PDB entry 7B2C | X-ray diffraction, 1.80 A resolution | chains B and C of the 6 polymer chains in the assembly

[Chain B]
Molecule: Ethyl-Coenzyme M reductase beta subunit
Source organism: Candidatus Ethanoperedens thermophilum
Notes: EC 2.8.4.1; engineered mutation(s): wild-type
Sequence (467 residues; row label = number of the first residue in the row):
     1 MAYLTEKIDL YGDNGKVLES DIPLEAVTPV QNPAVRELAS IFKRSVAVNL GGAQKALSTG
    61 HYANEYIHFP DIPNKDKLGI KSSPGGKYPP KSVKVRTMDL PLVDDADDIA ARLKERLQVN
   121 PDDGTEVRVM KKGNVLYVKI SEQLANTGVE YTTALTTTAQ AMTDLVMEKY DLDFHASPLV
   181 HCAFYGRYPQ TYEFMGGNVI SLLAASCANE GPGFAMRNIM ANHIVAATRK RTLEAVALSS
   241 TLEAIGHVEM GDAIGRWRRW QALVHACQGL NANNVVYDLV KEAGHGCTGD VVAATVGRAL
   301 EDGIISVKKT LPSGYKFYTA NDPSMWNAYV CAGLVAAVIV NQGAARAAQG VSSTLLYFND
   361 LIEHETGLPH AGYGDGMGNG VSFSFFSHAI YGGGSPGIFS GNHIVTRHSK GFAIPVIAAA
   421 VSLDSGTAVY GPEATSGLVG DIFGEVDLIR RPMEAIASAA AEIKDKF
Not modelled in the structure: 1
Ion coordination: K+ site 1: Glu-115, Gln-118; K+ site 2: Asn-146 (shared with 1 residue of chain E); K+ site 3: Ser-201, Leu-203; K+ site 4 near Ser-324 (its only coordinating residue here)
Residues lining bound ligands:
  - 1-thioethanesulfonic acid (COM): Phe-385, Ala-389, Tyr-391
  - Coenzyme B (TP7): Phe-385, Phe-386, Tyr-391, Gly-392, Gly-393, His-403, Ile-404, Val-405
  - Dimethylated-F430 cofactor (USN): Ala-389, Ile-390, Tyr-391
  - xenon (XE), molecule 1: Ile-8, Cys-267, Ala-272, Asn-273, Met-325
  - xenon (XE), molecule 2: Phe-42, Leu-202, Ile-219, His-223, Ile-224, Ala-227, Leu-238, Ile-449
  - xenon (XE), molecule 3: Gly-426, Thr-427, Ala-428, Val-429

[Chain C]
Molecule: Ethyl-Coenzyme M reductase gamma subunit
Source organism: Candidatus Ethanoperedens thermophilum
Notes: EC 2.8.4.1; engineered mutation(s): wild-type
Sequence (266 residues; row label = number of the first residue in the row):
     1 MVYQRQFLPA DDRVTKNRKK VVDPSVKLEK IRTLSDKDFL TLIGHRHLGE AYRSVNPPLA
    61 EIGEPEDPIR ELVPPTEGAK AGDRVCTIIM TDSVYNPPIA HYTRAWMYHN RFRGIDNGVY
   121 SGRVTLEMRE RDLEEACRTL FETEICDASR DQVRQYTCTG HSCRLDPDGM MFDPIERCIM
   181 SGGNVVYQKD SFGNPVDTPI NMGKPLSEEE LIERTVVYRT DRGEPMTREG DPGAPDEEVR
   241 EALQWSRRIQ WLRMLGNMVP DKIKGM
Not modelled in the structure: 1
Ion coordination: Na+: Ser-35 (shared with 1 residue of chain F); K+: Glu-237, Val-239
Residues lining bound ligands:
  - Dimethylated-F430 cofactor (USN): Tyr-120, Ser-121, Gly-122, Arg-123, Tyr-156, Thr-157, Cys-158, Thr-159, His-161, Ser-162
  - UWT ((2R)-2-[(2S)-2-[(2S)-2-oxidanylpropoxy]propoxy]propan-1-ol): Arg-248, Trp-251, Leu-252, Met-266
  - xenon (XE), molecule 1: Asp-12, Arg-13, Val-14, Tyr-218, Glu-224, Arg-240
  - xenon (XE), molecule 2: Leu-42, Met-90, Phe-141, Cys-146, Val-153, Tyr-187, Met-202
  - xenon (XE), molecule 3: Trp-245, Ile-249, Arg-253

[How chain B and chain C interact]
Residue-residue contacts (154):
  Asp-13(B) with Pro-68(C)
  Asn-14(B) with Pro-68(C)
  Lys-230(B) with Pro-65(C); Asp-67(C); Arg-70(C), hydrogen bond (backbone-side chain)
  Arg-231(B) with Glu-66(C); Pro-68(C)
  Thr-232(B) with Asp-67(C), hydrogen bond; Ile-69(C); Arg-70(C)
  Arg-256(B) with Val-259(C)
  Trp-257(B) with Gly-256(C); Asn-257(C); Met-258(C); Pro-260(C), hydrophobic
  Trp-260(B) with Pro-260(C)
  Tyr-277(B) with Ile-69(C), hydrophobic; Leu-72(C), hydrophobic
  Val-280(B) with Ile-69(C), hydrophobic; Leu-72(C), hydrophobic; Val-73(C), hydrophobic
  Lys-281(B) with Leu-72(C)
  Glu-282(B) with Val-2(C)
  Gly-284(B) with Leu-72(C); Val-73(C); Pro-74(C); Arg-113(C), hydrogen bond (backbone-side chain)
  His-285(B) with Leu-72(C); Pro-74(C); Arg-113(C), hydrogen bond (backbone-side chain)
  Gly-286(B) with Arg-113(C), hydrogen bond (backbone-side chain)
  Cys-287(B) with His-109(C); Asn-110(C); Arg-111(C); Phe-112(C), hydrogen bond (side chain-backbone); Arg-113(C)
  Thr-288(B) with His-109(C), hydrogen bond
  Gly-289(B) with Arg-5(C), hydrogen bond (backbone-side chain); His-109(C), hydrogen bond (backbone-backbone); Asn-110(C)
  Asp-290(B) with Arg-5(C), salt bridge
  Ala-293(B) with Tyr-3(C); Arg-5(C)
  Val-296(B) with Tyr-3(C)
  Gly-297(B) with Tyr-3(C)
  Leu-300(B) with Tyr-3(C), hydrophobic
  Lys-308(B) with Gly-265(C), hydrogen bond (side chain-backbone); Met-266(C)
  Lys-309(B) with Glu-237(C), salt bridge
  Leu-311(B) with Glu-241(C); Gln-244(C)
  Pro-312(B) with Glu-241(C)
  Ser-313(B) with Ala-10(C); Asp-11(C); Glu-241(C), hydrogen bond
  Tyr-315(B) with Gln-6(C); Leu-8(C); Pro-9(C); Glu-241(C); Trp-245(C)
  Lys-316(B) with Gln-6(C), hydrogen bond (backbone-side chain)
  Phe-317(B) with Gln-244(C); Trp-245(C), hydrophobic; Arg-248(C)
  Tyr-318(B) with Tyr-3(C); Gln-6(C); Arg-248(C), hydrogen bond (backbone-side chain)
  Thr-319(B) with Arg-248(C); Gly-265(C), hydrogen bond (side chain-backbone); Met-266(C), hydrogen bond (side chain-backbone)
  Ala-320(B) with Ile-263(C); Lys-264(C); Gly-265(C), hydrogen bond (backbone-backbone)
  Asn-321(B) with Lys-264(C), hydrogen bond (backbone-side chain)
  Pro-323(B) with Pro-260(C); Ile-263(C), hydrophobic; Lys-264(C)
  Ser-324(B) with Pro-260(C)
  Ile-339(B) with Val-73(C)
  Val-340(B) with Val-73(C)
  Asn-341(B) with His-109(C); Gly-114(C), hydrogen bond (side chain-backbone); Ile-115(C), hydrogen bond (side chain-backbone)
  Gln-342(B) with Ile-115(C)
  Gly-343(B) with Val-73(C)
  Ala-344(B) with Val-73(C); Pro-74(C); Pro-75(C); Thr-76(C), hydrogen bond (backbone-backbone); Ala-79(C); Arg-113(C); Gly-114(C)
  Ala-345(B) with Ala-79(C); Gly-114(C); Arg-129(C), hydrogen bond (backbone-side chain)
  Arg-346(B) with Glu-64(C), salt bridge; Arg-70(C); Val-73(C), hydrogen bond (side chain-backbone); Pro-75(C); Arg-129(C), hydrogen bond (backbone-side chain)
  Gln-349(B) with Val-85(C); Asp-116(C), hydrogen bond; Glu-127(C), hydrogen bond
  Gly-350(B) with Ile-115(C); Asp-116(C)
  Ser-353(B) with His-109(C), hydrogen bond; Asp-116(C); Asn-117(C), hydrogen bond (side chain-backbone)
  Thr-354(B) with His-109(C)
  Tyr-357(B) with Tyr-102(C); Ala-105(C), hydrophobic; His-109(C); Asn-117(C); Val-119(C)
  Asp-360(B) with Trp-106(C), hydrogen bond
  Leu-361(B) with Trp-106(C), hydrophobic; His-109(C); Asn-110(C)
  Glu-363(B) with Trp-245(C), hydrogen bond (backbone-side chain); Ile-249(C); Arg-253(C), salt bridge
  His-364(B) with Phe-7(C); Leu-8(C); Trp-106(C); Trp-245(C)
  Glu-365(B) with Tyr-3(C), hydrogen bond; Arg-5(C); Gln-6(C), hydrogen bond (backbone-side chain); Phe-7(C), hydrogen bond (side chain-backbone)
  Gly-367(B) with Trp-245(C); Arg-248(C), hydrogen bond (backbone-side chain); Ile-249(C); Leu-252(C)
  Leu-368(B) with Ile-249(C)
  Pro-369(B) with Leu-252(C); Ile-263(C), hydrophobic
  His-370(B) with Arg-253(C)
  Gly-372(B) with Asn-257(C)
  Tyr-373(B) with Arg-253(C); Gly-256(C); Asn-257(C); Pro-260(C)
  Gly-374(B) with Arg-253(C)
  Met-377(B) with Arg-253(C), hydrogen bond
  His-388(B) with Asp-116(C), salt bridge; Glu-127(C), salt bridge
  Ser-422(B) with Arg-70(C), hydrogen bond (backbone-side chain)
  Leu-423(B) with Arg-70(C)
  Ser-425(B) with Asn-56(C), hydrogen bond; Ile-62(C); Arg-129(C), hydrogen bond
  Gly-426(B) with Asn-56(C)
  Thr-427(B) with Asn-56(C); Arg-129(C)
Also at the interface, not in a pair above, chain B (73 interface residues in all): Arg-229, Leu-233, Gly-314, Ala-347
Also at the interface, not in a pair above, chain C (61 interface residues in all): Gln-4, Val-55, Leu-59, Asp-261

[Overview]
73 residues of chain B face 61 of chain C across their interface, with 37 hydrogen bonds and 6 salt bridges.
Among the polar pairs are Asp-290(B)/Arg-5(C), Lys-309(B)/Glu-237(C) and Arg-346(B)/Glu-64(C).
Dimethylated-F430 cofactor is bound between chain B and chain C.
Chain B is Ethyl-Coenzyme M reductase beta subunit and chain C is Ethyl-Coenzyme M reductase gamma subunit,
both from Candidatus Ethanoperedens thermophilum; the structure, Crystal structure of the ethyl-coenzyme M
reductase from Candidatus Ethanoperedens thermophilum gassed with xenon, was determined by X-ray diffraction
together with 7B2H from the same study.
